5SVC - chains A and C of the 6 polymer chains in the assembly; structure by X-ray diffraction, 2.70 A resolution.

== Chain A ==
Name: Acetone carboxylase alpha subunit
Source organism: Xanthobacter autotrophicus (strain ATCC BAA-1158 / Py2)
Notes: EC 6.4.1.6
UniProtKB: Q8RM03 (ACXB_XANP2); numbering as in UniProt (aligned over 1-776)
Amino-acid sequence (776 residues; numbered 1 to 776; the number before each row is that of its first residue):
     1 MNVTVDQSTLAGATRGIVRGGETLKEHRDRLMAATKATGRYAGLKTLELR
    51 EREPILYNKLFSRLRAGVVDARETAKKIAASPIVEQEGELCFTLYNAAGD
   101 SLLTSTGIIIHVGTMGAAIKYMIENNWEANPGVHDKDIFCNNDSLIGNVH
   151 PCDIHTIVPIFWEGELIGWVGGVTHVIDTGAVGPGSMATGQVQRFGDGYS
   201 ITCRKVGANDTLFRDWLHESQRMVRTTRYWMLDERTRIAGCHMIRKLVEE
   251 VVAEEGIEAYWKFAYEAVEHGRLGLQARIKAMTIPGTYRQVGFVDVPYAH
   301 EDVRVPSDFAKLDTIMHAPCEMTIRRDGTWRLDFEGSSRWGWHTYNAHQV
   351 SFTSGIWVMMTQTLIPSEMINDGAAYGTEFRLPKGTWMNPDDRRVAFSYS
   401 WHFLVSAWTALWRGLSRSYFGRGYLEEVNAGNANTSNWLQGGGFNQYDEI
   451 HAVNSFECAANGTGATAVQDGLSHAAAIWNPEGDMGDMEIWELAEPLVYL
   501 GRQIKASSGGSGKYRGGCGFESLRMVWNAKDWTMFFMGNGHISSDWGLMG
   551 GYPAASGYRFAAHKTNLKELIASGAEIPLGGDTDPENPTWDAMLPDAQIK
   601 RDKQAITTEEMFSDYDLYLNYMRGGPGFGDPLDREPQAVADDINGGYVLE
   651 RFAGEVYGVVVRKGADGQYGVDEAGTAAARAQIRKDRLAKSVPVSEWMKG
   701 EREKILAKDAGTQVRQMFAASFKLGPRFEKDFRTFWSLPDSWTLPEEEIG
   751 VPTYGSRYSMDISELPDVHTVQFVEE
Not modelled in the structure: 1-13
Ion coordination: Mn2+: H150, D153, H175
Reported in the primary citation:
  - Mn2+ coordination: H150, D153, H175
  - conformationally variable residues (order/disorder transition): P82 to E87
  - catalytic residues: H111 (proposed by the authors, not directly observed)

== Chain C ==
Name: Acetone carboxylase gamma subunit
Source organism: Xanthobacter autotrophicus (strain ATCC BAA-1158 / Py2)
Notes: EC 6.4.1.6
UniProtKB: Q8RM02 (ACXC_XANP2); residues 1-168 here = UniProt positions 1-168
Amino-acid sequence (168 residues; numbered 1 to 168; the number before each row is that of its first residue):
     1 MAYTRSKIVDLVDGKIDPDTLHQMLSTPKDPERFVTYVEILQERMPWDDK
    51 IILPLGPKLFIVQQKVSKKWTVRCECGHDFCDWKDNWKLSARVHVRDTPQ
   101 KMEEIYPRLMAPTPSWQVIREYFCPECGTLHDVEAPTPWYPVIHDFSPDI
   151 EGFYQEWLGLPVPERADA
Not modelled in the structure: 1, 168
Ion coordination: Zn2+: C74, C76, C124, C127
Reported in the primary citation:
  - Zn2+ coordination: C74, C127

== Interface between chain A and chain C ==
Residue-residue contacts (183):
  R278(A) with T27(C); P28(C); K29(C)
  I279(A) with W157(C)
  K280(A) with W157(C)
  M282(A) with K29(C), hydrogen bond
  T283(A) with F153(C); W157(C)
  I284(A) with L53(C), hydrophobic; F153(C), hydrophobic; W157(C)
  P285(A) with P148(C); D149(C), hydrogen bond (backbone-backbone); F153(C); W157(C)
  G286(A) with S147(C); D149(C)
  T287(A) with F146(C); S147(C), hydrogen bond (backbone-backbone)
  Y288(A) with D145(C); F146(C)
  R289(A) with I143(C); H144(C), hydrogen bond (side chain-backbone); D145(C), hydrogen bond (backbone-backbone); S147(C), hydrogen bond
  V291(A) with Y140(C); I143(C), hydrophobic
  F293(A) with P136(C), hydrophobic; T137(C); Y140(C), hydrophobic
  D295(A) with W116(C)
  V296(A) with W116(C)
  D313(A) with W116(C)
  T314(A) with W116(C)
  I315(A) with W116(C), hydrophobic
  H317(A) with Y140(C), hydrogen bond
  R325(A) with W157(C)
  R326(A) with D149(C), salt bridge; G152(C); E156(C), salt bridge; W157(C), hydrogen bond (backbone-side chain)
  S367(A) with S26(C)
  R417(A) with D132(C), salt bridge; D145(C), salt bridge
  F420(A) with Y37(C), hydrogen bond (backbone-side chain); G56(C); P57(C)
  G421(A) with F34(C); Y37(C); L53(C); P54(C)
  R422(A) with F34(C); Y37(C); F153(C); W157(C)
  G423(A) with R33(C), hydrogen bond (backbone-side chain); Y37(C)
  Y424(A) with K29(C); D30(C), hydrogen bond (side chain-backbone); R33(C)
  L425(A) with Y37(C)
  E426(A) with L11(C); L21(C); M24(C); L25(C); K29(C); R33(C), salt bridge
  E427(A) with L25(C); K29(C), salt bridge
  V468(A) with L11(C), hydrophobic; G14(C)
  Q469(A) with L21(C)
  K505(A) with M110(C)
  Y514(A) with G14(C)
  H541(A) with P112(C); T113(C), hydrogen bond; W116(C); Q117(C)
  I542(A) with W116(C), hydrophobic; Q117(C)
  S543(A) with Q117(C), hydrogen bond (backbone-side chain)
  W546(A) with E134(C); A135(C), hydrogen bond (side chain-backbone); P136(C); I143(C), hydrophobic
  M549(A) with L55(C); G56(C); P57(C); H131(C); D132(C)
  G550(A) with L130(C); H131(C), hydrogen bond (backbone-backbone); D132(C); V133(C), hydrogen bond (backbone-backbone)
  G551(A) with V133(C)
  Y552(A) with I105(C), hydrophobic; I119(C), hydrophobic; E121(C), hydrogen bond; L130(C); V133(C), hydrophobic
  P553(A) with Y106(C), hydrogen bond (backbone-side chain); I119(C); A135(C), hydrophobic
  A554(A) with Y106(C)
  A555(A) with Y106(C), hydrophobic; M110(C)
  S556(A) with M110(C), hydrogen bond (side chain-backbone); A111(C), hydrogen bond (side chain-backbone); P112(C)
  G557(A) with L109(C)
  Y558(A) with L109(C); M110(C), hydrophobic
  P585(A) with R108(C); L109(C); M110(C), hydrophobic
  E586(A) with P107(C); R108(C), hydrogen bond (side chain-backbone)
  R601(A) with L109(C)
  K603(A) with L109(C), hydrogen bond (side chain-backbone); A111(C), hydrogen bond (side chain-backbone); T113(C)
  Y621(A) with M110(C)
  F628(A) with P57(C), hydrophobic
  D630(A) with T129(C); L130(C), hydrogen bond (side chain-backbone)
  P631(A) with L130(C)
  D633(A) with K58(C), salt bridge
  R651(A) with P107(C)
  F652(A) with E104(C); I105(C); Y106(C); P107(C)
  E655(A) with E104(C)
  V656(A) with E104(C); I105(C), hydrophobic
  R684(A) with C127(C), hydrogen bond (side chain-backbone); T129(C), hydrogen bond
  R687(A) with F123(C); G128(C), hydrogen bond (side chain-backbone); L130(C)
  L688(A) with R92(C), hydrogen bond (backbone-side chain); C124(C); P125(C); G128(C)
  K690(A) with H94(C); R96(C)
  S691(A) with R92(C), hydrogen bond (backbone-side chain); V93(C)
  V692(A) with R92(C); V93(C), hydrogen bond (backbone-backbone)
  P693(A) with A91(C); R92(C)
  V694(A) with K88(C); L89(C); A91(C), hydrogen bond (backbone-backbone); V93(C), hydrophobic; Y122(C), hydrophobic
  W697(A) with V93(C), hydrophobic; V95(C); R120(C); V142(C), hydrophobic
  E701(A) with W139(C), hydrogen bond (side chain-backbone)
  I705(A) with W139(C), hydrophobic
  K708(A) with W139(C)
  D709(A) with W139(C), hydrogen bond (backbone-side chain)
  A710(A) with W139(C)
  Q713(A) with S115(C), hydrogen bond (side chain-backbone); W116(C)
  V714(A) with S115(C); P138(C)
  R715(A) with W139(C)
  M717(A) with T137(C)
  F718(A) with P138(C); W139(C), hydrophobic; Y140(C), hydrophobic
  F728(A) with Y140(C)
  F732(A) with W139(C); P141(C)
  F735(A) with P141(C), hydrophobic; V142(C)
  W736(A) with W139(C), hydrogen bond (side chain-backbone); Y140(C); P141(C)
Interface residues without a listed pair, chain A (99 interface residues in all): P297, P319, I324, A506, S507, K513, G547, D584, D602, L649, M698, K704, W742, L744
Interface residues without a listed pair, chain C (82 interface residues in all): V12, D13, I16, P31, E103, E126, E151, L158

== In short ==
99 residues of chain A and 82 residues of chain C are in contact; the contacts include 35 hydrogen bonds and 7
salt bridges. Among the polar pairs are R326(A)-D149(C), R326(A)-E156(C) and R417(A)-D132(C). The Mn2+ site is
built by H150(A), D153(A) and H175(A). The paper reports the catalytic residue H111(A); Mn2+ coordination by
H150(A), D153(A) and H175(A).
Here chain A is Acetone carboxylase alpha subunit and chain C is Acetone carboxylase gamma subunit, both from
Xanthobacter autotrophicus (strain ATCC BAA-1158 / Py2). Entry 5SVC (Mechanism of ATP-Dependent Acetone
Carboxylation, Acetone Carboxylase nucleotide-free structure) was determined by X-ray diffraction, deposited
together with 5M45 and 5SVB.
